PDB entry 9NO2 | electron microscopy, 3.05 A resolution | chains A and D of the 4 polymer chains in the assembly

Chain A:
Name: Enolase
Source organism: Francisella tularensis subsp. novicida
Notes: EC 4.2.1.11
UniProtKB: A0Q5J9 (ENO_FRATN); residues 1-456 here = UniProt positions 1-456
Chain sequence (456 residues; numbered 1 to 456; the number before each row is that of its first residue):
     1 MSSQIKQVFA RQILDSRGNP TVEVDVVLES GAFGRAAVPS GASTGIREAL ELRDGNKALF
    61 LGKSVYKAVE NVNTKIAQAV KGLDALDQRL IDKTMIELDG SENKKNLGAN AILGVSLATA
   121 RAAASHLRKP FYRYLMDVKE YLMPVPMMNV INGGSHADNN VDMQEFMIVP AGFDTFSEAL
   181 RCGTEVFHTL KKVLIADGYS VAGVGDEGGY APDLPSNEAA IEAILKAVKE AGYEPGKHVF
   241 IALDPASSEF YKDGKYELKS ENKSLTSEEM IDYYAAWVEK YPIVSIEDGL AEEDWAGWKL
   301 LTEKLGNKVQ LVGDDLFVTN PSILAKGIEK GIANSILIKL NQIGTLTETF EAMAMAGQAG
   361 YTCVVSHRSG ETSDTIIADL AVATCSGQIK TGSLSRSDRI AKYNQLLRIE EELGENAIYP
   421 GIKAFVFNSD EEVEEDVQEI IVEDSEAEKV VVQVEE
Disordered / not traced: 1, 430-456
UniProt features mapped onto this chain:
  - active site: Glu207 (Proton donor), Lys339 (Proton acceptor)
  - binding site ((2R)-2-phosphoglycerate): Gln164, Lys339, Arg368, Ser369, Lys390
  - binding site (Mg(2+)): Asp244, Glu287, Asp314

Chain D:
Name: Riboflavin biosynthesis protein RibD
Source organism: Francisella tularensis subsp. novicida
Notes: EC 3.5.4.26, 1.1.1.193
UniProtKB: A0Q460 (A0Q460_FRATN); numbering as in UniProt (aligned over 1-355)
Chain sequence (355 residues; row label = number of the first residue in the row):
     1 MKNIDKYYMQ QALTLANRGR LTVSPNPMVG CIIVKNGAII SEGWHETVGE AHAEVHALIK
    61 VGDKAKGATA YVTLEPCCHH GRTPPCTDTI IKAGIKKVII ATLDPNPKVA GKGVERLKNA
   121 GITVEVGLLE KQAQELNKIF FHYQTTKKPF VYAKWAMSLD GKIAVNDGDS KKISSHQAFV
   181 NTHELRNICD AILIGKQTLI DDNPSLDVRI NINKIKHPTR FILANHLTTI NHNWRVLDQR
   241 HAKTIFVCSK ISAQVATKLN QLGIEYWLLP QSQHQVCLDT LLEKMGKIGI TSLLVEGGNK
   301 TLNSFINQKL VNEFYTYLAP VIIADYNPKQ QLSFNQISVR EDIIINSCFK ENSNV
Disordered / not traced: 351-355
What the authors report for this chain:
  - self-association interface (contacts with another copy of this molecule): Phe334 to Ser338, Ile344 to Ser347

Interface between chain A and chain D:
Residue-residue contacts - 25 pairs, chain A then chain D:
  Asp87(A) - Thr14(D)
  Asp87(A) - Arg18(D)  salt bridge
  Arg89(A) - Gln11(D)
  Arg89(A) - Ile39(D)
  Arg89(A) - Glu42(D)  salt bridge
  Leu90(A) - Arg18(D)
  Met136(A) - Met1(D)  hydrophobic
  Met136(A) - Asn3(D)
  Val138(A) - Asn3(D)
  Phe350(A) - Tyr7(D)
  Met353(A) - Met1(D)
  Ala354(A) - Met1(D)  hydrophobic
  Ala354(A) - Ile4(D)
  Ala354(A) - Tyr8(D)
  Met355(A) - Asn36(D)
  Met355(A) - Gly37(D)
  Gly357(A) - Ile4(D)
  Gln358(A) - Ile4(D)
  Gln358(A) - Tyr8(D)
  Gln358(A) - Gly37(D)
  Cys363(A) - Met1(D)
  Thr384(A) - Met1(D)
  Thr384(A) - Lys2(D)  hydrogen bond (backbone-backbone)
  Cys385(A) - Lys2(D)
  Cys385(A) - Asn3(D)
Also at the interface, not in a pair above, chain A (19 interface residues in all): Leu86, Leu142, Thr347, Glu351, Ser386
Also at the interface, not in a pair above, chain D (17 interface residues in all): Lys6, Val34, Ala38, Tyr71
The authors on this interface:
  - interface residues, chain A: Arg89(A), Phe350(A), Met353(A), Ala354(A), Thr384(A)
  - interface residues, chain D: Tyr8(D), Glu42(D)

In short:
The interface between chain A and chain D involves 19 residues on one side and 17 on the other; the contacts
include 1 hydrogen bond and 2 salt bridges. Among the polar pairs are Asp87(A)-Arg18(D), Arg89(A)-Glu42(D) and
Thr384(A)-Lys2(D). From the paper: interface residues Arg89(A), Phe350(A) and Tyr8(D) among others; a
self-association interface involving Phe334(D) and Ile344(D).
Here chain A is Enolase and chain D is Riboflavin biosynthesis protein RibD, both from Francisella tularensis
subsp. novicida. Entry 9NO2 (CryoEM structure of RibD-enolase complex) was determined by electron microscopy.
